Entry 9J72 (electron microscopy, 3.47 A resolution); this record covers chain A.

# Chain A
Molecule: Solute carrier family 22 member 12
Source organism: Rattus norvegicus
UniProtKB: Q3ZAV1 (S22AC_RAT); residues 1-553 here = UniProt positions 1-553
Chain sequence (553 residues; numbered 1 to 553; the number before each row is that of its first residue):
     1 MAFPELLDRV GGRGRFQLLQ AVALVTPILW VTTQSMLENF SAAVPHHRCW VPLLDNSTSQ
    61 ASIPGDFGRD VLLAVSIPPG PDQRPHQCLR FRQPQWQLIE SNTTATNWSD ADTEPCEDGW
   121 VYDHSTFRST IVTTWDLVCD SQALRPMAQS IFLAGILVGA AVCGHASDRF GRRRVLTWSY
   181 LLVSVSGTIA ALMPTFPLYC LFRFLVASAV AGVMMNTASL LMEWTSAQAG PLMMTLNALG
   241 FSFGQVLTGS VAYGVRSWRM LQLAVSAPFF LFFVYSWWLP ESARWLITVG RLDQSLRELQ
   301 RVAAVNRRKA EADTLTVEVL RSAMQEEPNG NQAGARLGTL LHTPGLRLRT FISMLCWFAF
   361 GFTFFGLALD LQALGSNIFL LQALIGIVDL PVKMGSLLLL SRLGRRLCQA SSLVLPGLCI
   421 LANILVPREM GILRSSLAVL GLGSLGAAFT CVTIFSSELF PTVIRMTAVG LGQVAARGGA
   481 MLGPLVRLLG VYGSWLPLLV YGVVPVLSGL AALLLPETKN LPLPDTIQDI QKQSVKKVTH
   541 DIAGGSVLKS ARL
Not modelled in the structure: 1, 58-67, 100-110, 325-346, 517-553
Disulfide bonds: Cys49-Cys116, Cys88-Cys139
Construct notes: conflict Ser35 (Asn in Q3ZAV1), Phe365 (Tyr in Q3ZAV1)
Residues lining bound ligands: uric acid (URC): Met214, Phe360, Gly361, Phe365, Phe449, Ala476, Arg477
UniProt features mapped onto this chain:
  - modified residue: Ser534 (Phosphoserine)
  - glycosylation (N-linked (GlcNAc...) asparagine): Asn56, Asn102, Asn107
What the authors report for this chain:
  - contacts within the chain: Arg90-Asp118, Arg90-Glu114, Gln149-Arg487 (hydrogen bond), Asn39-Gln382
  - disease-associated variants - R90H, V138M: decreased stability (proposed by the authors, not directly observed)
  - binding site for uric acid: Phe360, Phe365, Phe449, Arg477
  - mutagenesis - S35Q, D389E, R477N: decreased binding to lesinurad
  - mutagenesis - D389A: increased binding to lesinurad
  - specificity-determining residues: Ser35, Phe241, Phe364, Phe365 (by similarity / conservation)

# In short
Chain A binds uric acid. From the paper: a binding site for uric acid at Phe360, Phe365 and Phe449 among
others; S35Q, D389E and R477N reduce binding to lesinurad; 6 substitutions were tested in all.
Chain A is Solute carrier family 22 member 12 (Rattus norvegicus); the structure, Cryo-EM structure of URAT1
in complex with uric acid, was determined by electron microscopy, deposited together with 9J73, 9J75 and 9J76.
